PDB entry 9NHN | electron microscopy, 3.90 A resolution | chains H and C of the 8 polymer chains in the assembly

Chain H:
Name: RUu-V1V2V3-2 pAb heavy chain
Source organism: Macaca mulatta
Amino-acid sequence (123 residues; numbered 1 to 123; the number before each row is that of its first residue; X marks 119 residues of unknown identity (built as UNK)):
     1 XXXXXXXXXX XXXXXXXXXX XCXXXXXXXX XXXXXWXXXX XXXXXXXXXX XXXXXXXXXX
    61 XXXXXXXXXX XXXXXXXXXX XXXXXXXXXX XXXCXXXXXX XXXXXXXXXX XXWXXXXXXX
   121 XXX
Disulfides: Cys22-Cys94

Chain C:
Name: BG505-CH505 Envelope glycoprotein gp120
Source organism: Human immunodeficiency virus 1
Amino-acid sequence (504 residues; row label = number of the first residue in the row; note: 15 numbers in that range are skipped by the numbering (no residue carries them; nothing is unmodelled there); numbers below 1 keep their minus sign (Met-4 is residue -4)):
    -4 MDAMKRGLCC VLLLCGAVFV SPSQEIHARF RRGARAENLW VTVYYGVPVW KDAETTLFCA
    56 SDAKAYETEK HNVWATHCCV PTDPNPQEIV LENVTENFNM WKNNMVEQMH EDIISLWDQS
   116 LKPCVKLTPL CVTLNCTNAT ASNSSIIEG
   154 MKNCSFNITT ELRDKREKKN ALFYKLDIVQ LDGNSSQYRL INCNTSAITQ ACPKVSFEPI
   214 PIHYCAPAGF AILKCNNKTF TGTGPCNNVS TVQCTHGIKP VVSTQLLLNG SLAEGEIIIR
   274 SENITDNGKT ILVHLNESVK IECTRPNNKT RTSIRI
   312 GPGQAFYATG QV
  323A I
   324 GDIREAYCNI SESTWNETLG KVVKQLRKHF PH
   357 KNITFQPSSG GDLEVTTHSF NCGGEFFYCN TSGLFNSTW
   397 ISNTSVQGSN STGSNDSITL PCRIKQIINM WQEVGRAMYA PPIQGNITCV SNITGLILTR
   457 D
   460 GGKNNTETFR PGGGDMRDNW RSELYKYKVV KIEPLGVAPT ACKRRVVGRR RRRR
Not modelled in the structure: -4 to 31, 57-65, 397-411, 460-463, 507-513
Disulfides: Cys54-Cys73, Cys119-Cys205, Cys126-Cys196, Cys131-Cys157, Cys218-Cys247, Cys228-Cys239, Cys296-Cys331, Cys378-Cys445, Cys385-Cys418
Glycans and other covalent adducts: N-acetylglucosamine (NAG) linked to Asn130, Asn133, Asn160, Asn197, Asn230, Asn241, Asn262, Asn289, Asn301, Asn332, Asn386, Asn442, Asn448

How chain H and chain C interact:
Chain C side of the interface, 12 residues: Ala134, Thr135, Ala136, Ser137, Asn138, Ser139, Ile142, Leu175, Gln322, Val323, Ile323A, Gly324
From the paper, about this interface:
  - epitope / paratope residues, chain C: Ala134(C), Ala136(C), Ile142(C), Leu175(C), Val323(C)

Overview:
Chain H and chain C make no direct contact in this assembly. N-acetylglucosamine is covalently linked to
Asn130(C), Asn133(C), Asn160(C), Asn197(C), Asn230(C) and Asn241(C) and 7 more. The paper reports
epitope/paratope residues Ala134(C), Ala136(C) and Ile142(C) among others.
Chain H is RUu-V1V2V3-2 pAb heavy chain (Macaca mulatta) and chain C is BG505-CH505 Envelope glycoprotein
gp120 (Human immunodeficiency virus 1); the structure, BG505-CH505 Env glycoprotein in complex with NHP pAb
V1V2V3-2 isolated from animal RUu18 at week 14, was determined by electron microscopy together with 9NHH,
9NHI, 9NHJ, 9NHK, 9NHL, 9NHM, 9NHO and 9NI9 from the same study.
